1XN1 - chains A and B of the 10 polymer chains in the assembly; structure by X-ray diffraction, 3.05 A resolution.

[Chain A (and B)]
Molecule: 6,7-dimethyl-8-ribityllumazine synthase
Source organism: Brucella abortus
Notes: EC 2.5.1.78; chain B of this document is another copy of the same molecule, construct and numbering; everything in this record applies to it too
UniProtKB: P61711 (RISB2_BRUAB); the construct lacks a stretch of the UniProt sequence, so the offset changes along the chain: 3-121 = UniProt 1-119; 122-157 = UniProt 123-158
Chain sequence (158 residues; row label = number of the first residue in the row; a row labelled like 121A-121C holds insertion residues (121A, then the next letters in order)):
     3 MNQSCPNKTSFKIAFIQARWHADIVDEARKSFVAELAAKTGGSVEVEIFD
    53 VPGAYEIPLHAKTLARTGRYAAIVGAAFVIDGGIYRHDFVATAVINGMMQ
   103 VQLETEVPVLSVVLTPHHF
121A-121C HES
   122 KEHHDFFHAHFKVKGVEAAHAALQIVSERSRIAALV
Disordered / not traced: 3-10, 156-157 (chain B: 3-11, 156-157)

[Chain A / chain B interface]
Pairs across the interface (62):
  Asp-90(A) / Phe-91(B)
  Ala-93(A) / Phe-91(B)  hydrophobic
  Thr-94(A) / Phe-91(B)
  Ile-97(A) / Tyr-57(B)  hydrogen bond (backbone-side chain)
  Ile-97(A) / Phe-91(B)
  Ile-97(A) / Val-92(B)
  Ile-97(A) / Ala-95(B)  hydrophobic
  Asn-98(A) / Ala-95(B)
  Met-100(A) / Tyr-57(B)
  Met-101(A) / Tyr-57(B)  hydrogen bond (backbone-side chain)
  Met-101(A) / Pro-60(B)  hydrophobic
  Met-101(A) / Ala-95(B)
  Gln-104(A) / Tyr-57(B)
  Gln-104(A) / Leu-61(B)
  Leu-105(A) / Pro-60(B)
  Leu-105(A) / Leu-61(B)  hydrophobic
  Leu-105(A) / Lys-64(B)  hydrogen bond (backbone-side chain)
  Leu-105(A) / Gln-102(B)
  Leu-105(A) / Val-103(B)  hydrophobic
  Leu-105(A) / Glu-106(B)
  Glu-108(A) / Leu-61(B)
  Glu-108(A) / Thr-65(B)  hydrogen bond
  Glu-108(A) / Arg-68(B)  salt bridge
  Val-109(A) / Leu-61(B)
  Pro-110(A) / Leu-61(B)
  Val-111(A) / Tyr-57(B)
  Leu-112(A) / Glu-58(B)
  Ser-113(A) / Tyr-57(B)
  Leu-116(A) / Tyr-87(B)  hydrophobic
  Thr-117(A) / Tyr-87(B)
  Thr-117(A) / Arg-88(B)  hydrogen bond (backbone-backbone)
  Thr-117(A) / Phe-91(B)
  Pro-118(A) / Ile-86(B)
  Pro-118(A) / Tyr-87(B)
  His-119(A) / Asp-83(B)  salt bridge
  His-119(A) / Gly-85(B)
  His-119(A) / Ile-86(B)  hydrogen bond (backbone-backbone)
  His-119(A) / Tyr-87(B)  hydrogen bond (side chain-backbone)
  His-119(A) / Arg-88(B)
  Phe-127(A) / Ile-86(B)  hydrophobic
  Phe-128(A) / Ile-86(B)  hydrophobic
  Phe-128(A) / Tyr-87(B)
  His-131(A) / Ile-86(B)
  His-131(A) / Tyr-87(B)  hydrogen bond
  Phe-132(A) / Tyr-87(B)
  Lys-135(A) / Tyr-87(B)
  Glu-138(A) / Trp-22(B)
  Ala-142(A) / Pro-54(B)
  Gln-145(A) / Asp-52(B)
  Gln-145(A) / Val-53(B)  hydrogen bond (side chain-backbone)
  Gln-145(A) / Pro-54(B)
  Ile-146(A) / Val-53(B)  hydrophobic
  Ile-146(A) / Pro-54(B)
  Glu-149(A) / Phe-51(B)
  Glu-149(A) / Asp-52(B)  hydrogen bond (side chain-backbone)
  Glu-149(A) / His-62(B)
  Arg-150(A) / Thr-65(B)  hydrogen bond
  Arg-152(A) / Phe-51(B)
  Ile-153(A) / Phe-51(B)  hydrophobic
  Ile-153(A) / His-62(B)
  Ile-153(A) / Thr-65(B)
  Ile-153(A) / Leu-66(B)  hydrophobic
Also at the interface, not in a pair above, chain A (35 interface residues in all): Phe-80, His-89, Glu-106
Also at the interface, not in a pair above, chain B (30 interface residues in all): Arg-21, Ile-50, Arg-71, Val-96, Gly-99

[Summary]
35 residues of chain A face 30 of chain B across their interface; the contacts include 11 hydrogen bonds and 2
salt bridges. Polar pairs include Glu-108(A)/Arg-68(B), His-119(A)/Asp-83(B) and Ile-97(A)/Tyr-57(B).
Both chains are 6,7-dimethyl-8-ribityllumazine synthase (Brucella abortus). Entry 1XN1 (Crystal Structure Of
Lumazine Synthase From Brucella Abortus (Orthorhombic Form At 3.05 Angstroms)) was determined by X-ray
diffraction (same publication as 1T13).
